6YMG - chains A and B of the 6 polymer chains in the assembly; structure by X-ray diffraction, 3.14 A resolution.

Chain A (and B):
Name: HNH endonuclease
Organism: Vibrio campbellii
Notes: chain B of this document is another copy of the same molecule, construct and numbering; everything in this record applies to it too
UniProt: A0A344KQF3 (A0A344KQF3_9VIBR); residues 1-309 here = UniProt positions 1-309
Chain sequence (309 residues; numbered 1 to 309; the number before each row is that of its first residue):
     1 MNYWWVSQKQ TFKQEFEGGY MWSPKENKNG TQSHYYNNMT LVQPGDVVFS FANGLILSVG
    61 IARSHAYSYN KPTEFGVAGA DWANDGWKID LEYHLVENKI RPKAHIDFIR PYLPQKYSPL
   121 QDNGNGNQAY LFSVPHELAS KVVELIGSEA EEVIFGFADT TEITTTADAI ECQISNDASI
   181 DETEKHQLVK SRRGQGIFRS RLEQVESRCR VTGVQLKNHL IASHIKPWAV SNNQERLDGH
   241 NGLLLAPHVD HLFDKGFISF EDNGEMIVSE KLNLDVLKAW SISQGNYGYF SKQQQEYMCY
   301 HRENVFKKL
What the authors report for this chain:
  - binding site for the 11-nt DNA strand: Gln128
  - conformationally variable residues (loop rearrangement): Pro24 to His34, Pro72 to Asn84
  - binding site for the 11-nt DNA strand: Gln128
  - catalytic residues: Asp254 (proposed by the authors, not directly observed)
  - mutagenesis - E15A, Y130A: decreased catalytic activity on 5hmC containing DNA
  - mutagenesis - S23L, W82A/Y130A, Y130W/F132S, H224A, D250A, D254A: decreased catalytic activity

How chain A and chain B interact:
Pairs across the interface (105; chain A residue first):
  Glu17(A) - Ile197(B)
  Gly18(A) - Ile197(B)
  Gly19(A) - Gln187(B)  hydrogen bond (backbone-side chain)
  Gly19(A) - Ile197(B)
  Arg63(A) - Lys190(B)
  Arg63(A) - Gln195(B)
  Arg63(A) - Gly196(B)
  Tyr67(A) - Glu182(B)
  Tyr67(A) - Thr183(B)  hydrogen bond
  Tyr67(A) - His186(B)
  Tyr69(A) - Asp181(B)  hydrogen bond
  Tyr69(A) - Thr183(B)
  Lys88(A) - Thr183(B)  hydrogen bond
  Asp90(A) - His186(B)
  Asp90(A) - Gln187(B)
  Glu92(A) - Gln195(B)
  Glu92(A) - Gly196(B)  hydrogen bond (side chain-backbone)
  Glu92(A) - Arg199(B)
  Glu92(A) - Ser200(B)
  Tyr93(A) - Ser200(B)  hydrogen bond (backbone-side chain)
  His94(A) - Arg199(B)
  His94(A) - Glu203(B)  salt bridge
  His94(A) - Lys217(B)
  Leu95(A) - Gln204(B)
  Glu152(A) - Leu216(B)
  Glu152(A) - Lys217(B)
  Glu152(A) - Asn218(B)  hydrogen bond (backbone-backbone)
  Phe155(A) - Asn218(B)  hydrogen bond (backbone-side chain)
  Gly156(A) - Asn218(B)
  Phe157(A) - Arg199(B)
  Phe157(A) - Lys217(B)
  Asp181(A) - Tyr69(B)  hydrogen bond
  Glu182(A) - Tyr67(B)
  Thr183(A) - Tyr67(B)  hydrogen bond
  Thr183(A) - Tyr69(B)
  Thr183(A) - Lys88(B)  hydrogen bond
  His186(A) - Tyr67(B)
  His186(A) - Asp90(B)  salt bridge
  Gln187(A) - Gly19(B)  hydrogen bond (side chain-backbone)
  Gln187(A) - Asp90(B)
  Lys190(A) - Arg63(B)
  Gln195(A) - Arg63(B)
  Gln195(A) - Glu92(B)
  Gly196(A) - Arg63(B)
  Gly196(A) - Glu92(B)  hydrogen bond (backbone-side chain)
  Ile197(A) - Glu17(B)
  Ile197(A) - Gly18(B)
  Ile197(A) - Gly19(B)
  Arg199(A) - Glu92(B)
  Arg199(A) - His94(B)
  Arg199(A) - Phe157(B)
  Ser200(A) - Glu92(B)
  Ser200(A) - Tyr93(B)  hydrogen bond (side chain-backbone)
  Glu203(A) - His94(B)  salt bridge
  Gln204(A) - Phe16(B)
  Gln204(A) - Leu95(B)
  Thr212(A) - Ala279(B)
  Thr212(A) - Trp280(B)  hydrogen bond
  Val214(A) - Ala279(B)  hydrophobic
  Val214(A) - Trp280(B)
  Gln215(A) - Glu152(B)
  Leu216(A) - Glu152(B)
  Leu216(A) - Asn273(B)
  Leu216(A) - Val276(B)  hydrophobic
  Lys217(A) - Glu149(B)
  Lys217(A) - Glu152(B)  salt bridge
  Lys217(A) - Val153(B)
  Lys217(A) - Phe157(B)
  Asn218(A) - Glu152(B)  hydrogen bond (backbone-backbone)
  Asn218(A) - Phe155(B)  hydrogen bond (side chain-backbone)
  Asn218(A) - Gly156(B)
  Asn218(A) - His251(B)
  Asn218(A) - Phe257(B)
  His219(A) - His251(B)  hydrogen bond
  His219(A) - Phe257(B)
  His219(A) - Leu272(B)
  His219(A) - Val276(B)
  His219(A) - Trp280(B)
  Ala246(A) - Trp280(B)  hydrophobic
  Pro247(A) - Pro247(B)
  Pro247(A) - His248(B)
  Pro247(A) - His251(B)
  Pro247(A) - Trp280(B)
  His248(A) - Pro247(B)
  His248(A) - His248(B)
  His248(A) - Trp280(B)
  His251(A) - Asn218(B)  hydrogen bond (side chain-backbone)
  His251(A) - His219(B)  hydrogen bond
  His251(A) - Pro247(B)
  Leu252(A) - His219(B)
  Phe257(A) - Asn218(B)
  Phe257(A) - His219(B)
  Leu272(A) - His219(B)
  Asn273(A) - Leu216(B)
  Val276(A) - Leu216(B)  hydrophobic
  Val276(A) - His219(B)
  Ala279(A) - Thr212(B)
  Ala279(A) - Val214(B)  hydrophobic
  Trp280(A) - Thr212(B)  hydrogen bond
  Trp280(A) - Val214(B)
  Trp280(A) - His219(B)
  Trp280(A) - Ala246(B)
  Trp280(A) - Pro247(B)
  Trp280(A) - His248(B)
  Ser281(A) - Ser281(B)
Also at the interface, not in a pair above, chain A (55 interface residues in all): Phe16, Ser64, Ser68, Ser148, Glu151, Val153, Thr161
Also at the interface, not in a pair above, chain B (55 interface residues in all): Ser68, Ser148, Glu151, Thr161, Gln215, Leu252

Summary:
The chain A/chain B interface involves 55 residues from each chain, with 21 hydrogen bonds and 4 salt bridges.
Polar contacts include His94(A)-Glu203(B), His186(A)-Asp90(B) and Lys217(A)-Glu152(B). From the paper: the
catalytic residue Asp254(A); S23L, W82A/Y130A and Y130W/F132S of chain A, among others, reduce catalytic
activity; 8 substitutions were tested in all.
Chain A and chain B are both HNH endonuclease (Vibrio campbellii); the structure, VcaM4I restriction
endonuclease in complex with 5mC-modified dsDNA, was determined by X-ray diffraction together with 6YJB and
6YKF from the same study.
